5OD6 - chains A and D of the 4 polymer chains in the assembly; structure by X-ray diffraction, 2.00 A resolution.

Chain A:
Name: Mothers against decapentaplegic homolog 3
Source organism: Homo sapiens
UniProt: P84022 (SMAD3_HUMAN); residues 11-135 here = UniProt positions 11-135
Chain sequence (128 residues; row label = number of the first residue in the row):
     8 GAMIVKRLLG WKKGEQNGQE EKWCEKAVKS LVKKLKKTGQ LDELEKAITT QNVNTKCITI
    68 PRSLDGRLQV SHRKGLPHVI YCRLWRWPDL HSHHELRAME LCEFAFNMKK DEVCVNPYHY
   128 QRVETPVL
Not modelled in the structure: 8-9, 135
Construct notes: expression tag (8-10)
Ion coordination: Zn2+: Cys-64, Cys-109, Cys-121, His-126
What the authors report for this chain:
  - Zn2+ coordination: Cys-64, Cys-109, Cys-121, His-126
  - binding site for the 16-nt DNA strand: Arg-74, Lys-81, His-101
  - binding site for the 16-nt DNA strand (chain D): Lys-33, Lys-41, Leu-71, Asp-72, Gln-76, Ser-78, His-79, Lys-81

Chain D:
Molecule: 16-nt DNA strand
Sequence (16 nucleotides; row label = number of the first residue in the row):
     1 TGCAGGCGCG CCTGCA

Interface between chain A and chain D:
Residue-residue contacts (13):
  Ser-70(A) / DG10(D)  phosphate contact
  Leu-71(A) / DG10(D)  hydrogen bond to the phosphate
  Arg-74(A) / DC11(D)  base contact
  Leu-75(A) / DC9(D)  phosphate contact
  Gln-76(A) / DG8(D)  hydrogen bond to the phosphate
  Gln-76(A) / DC9(D)  hydrogen bond to the phosphate
  Val-77(A) / DG8(D)  phosphate contact
  Ser-78(A) / DG8(D)  hydrogen bond to the phosphate
  His-79(A) / DC7(D)  phosphate contact
  His-79(A) / DG8(D)  hydrogen bond to the phosphate
  Lys-81(A) / DC9(D)  base contact
  Lys-81(A) / DG10(D)  hydrogen bond to the base
  Lys-81(A) / DC11(D)  base contact
Interface residues without a listed pair, chain A (10 interface residues in all): Lys-41

Overview:
10 residues of chain A face 5 of chain D across their interface; the contacts include 6 hydrogen bonds. Among
the polar pairs are Lys-81(A)/DG10(D), Leu-71(A)/DG10(D) and Gln-76(A)/DG8(D). From the paper: a binding site
for the 16-nt DNA strand (chain D) at Lys-33(A), Lys-41(A) and Leu-71(A) among others; a binding site for the
16-nt DNA strand at Arg-74(A), Lys-81(A) and His-101(A).
Here chain A is Mothers against decapentaplegic homolog 3 (Homo sapiens) and chain D is a 16-nt DNA strand.
Entry 5OD6 (Crystal structure of Smad3-MH1 bound to the GGCGC site) was determined by X-ray diffraction,
deposited together with 5MEY, 5MEZ, 5MF0, 5NM9 and 5ODG.
